PDB entry 2GTT | X-ray diffraction, 3.49 A resolution | chains G and W of the 24 polymer chains in the assembly

# Chain G
Protein: Nucleoprotein
From: Lyssavirus rabies
UniProtKB: A8VR20 (A8VR20_9RHAB); numbering as in UniProt (aligned over 1-450)
Sequence (450 residues; row label = number of the first residue in the row):
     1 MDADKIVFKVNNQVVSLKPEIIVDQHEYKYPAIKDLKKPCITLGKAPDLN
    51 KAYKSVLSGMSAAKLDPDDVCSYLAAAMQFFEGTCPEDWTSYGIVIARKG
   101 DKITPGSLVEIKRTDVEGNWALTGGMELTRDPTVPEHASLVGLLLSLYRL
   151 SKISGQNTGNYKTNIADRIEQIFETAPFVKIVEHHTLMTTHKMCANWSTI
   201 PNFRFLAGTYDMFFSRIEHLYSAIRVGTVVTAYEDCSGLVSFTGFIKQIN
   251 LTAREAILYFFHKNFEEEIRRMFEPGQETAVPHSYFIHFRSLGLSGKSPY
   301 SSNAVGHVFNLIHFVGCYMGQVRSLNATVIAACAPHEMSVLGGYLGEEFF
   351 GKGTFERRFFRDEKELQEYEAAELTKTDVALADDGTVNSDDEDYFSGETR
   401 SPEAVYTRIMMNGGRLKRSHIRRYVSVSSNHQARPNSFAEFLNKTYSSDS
Unresolved in the structure: 1-5, 373-397, 449-450

# Chain W
Molecule: 99-nt RNA strand
Sequence (99 nucleotides; row label = number of the first residue in the row):
     1 CCCCCCCACCCACAAAAACCACAACACCCACAAACCCAAAAAACCCCACA
    51 ACCCCCCCACACCCCACCAACCCCACAAACCCCACACACCCCACAAAAC

# How chain G and chain W interact
Contacting residue pairs (43; chain G residue first):
  Arg149(G) - C3(W)  salt bridge to the phosphate
  Arg149(G) - C4(W)  salt bridge to the phosphate
  Lys152(G) - A97(W)  sugar contact
  Gln156(G) - C1(W)  base contact
  Asn157(G) - C1(W)  base contact
  Thr158(G) - C1(W)  sugar contact
  Tyr161(G) - C1(W)  sugar contact
  Arg168(G) - C3(W)  salt bridge to the phosphate
  Arg168(G) - C4(W)  salt bridge to the phosphate
  Thr199(G) - A95(W)  base contact
  Arg204(G) - A96(W)  sugar contact
  Glu218(G) - C5(W)  hydrogen bond to the sugar
  Ser222(G) - C4(W)  hydrogen bond to the base
  Ala223(G) - C4(W)  base contact
  Arg225(G) - C4(W)  hydrogen bond to the sugar
  Arg225(G) - C5(W)  sugar contact
  Val226(G) - C4(W)  hydrogen bond to the sugar
  Val229(G) - C3(W)  base contact
  Val230(G) - C3(W)  base contact
  Asp235(G) - A96(W)  hydrogen bond to the sugar
  Asp235(G) - A97(W)  phosphate contact
  Asp235(G) - A98(W)  phosphate contact
  Cys236(G) - A98(W)  phosphate contact
  Ser237(G) - A98(W)  hydrogen bond to the phosphate
  Arg290(G) - A96(W)  hydrogen bond to the sugar
  Arg290(G) - A97(W)  salt bridge to the phosphate
  Lys297(G) - A96(W)  phosphate contact
  Lys297(G) - A97(W)  phosphate contact
  Ser298(G) - A97(W)  hydrogen bond to the phosphate
  Ser301(G) - A97(W)  phosphate contact
  Ser301(G) - A98(W)  phosphate contact
  Ser302(G) - A98(W)  hydrogen bond to the phosphate
  Asn303(G) - A98(W)  hydrogen bond to the base
  Phe309(G) - C99(W)  phosphate contact
  Arg323(G) - C99(W)  salt bridge to the phosphate
  Asn326(G) - C99(W)  phosphate contact
  Ala327(G) - C99(W)  phosphate contact
  Thr328(G) - A98(W)  hydrogen bond to the base
  Thr328(G) - C99(W)  hydrogen bond to the phosphate
  Arg434(G) - C1(W)  base contact
  Arg434(G) - C2(W)  salt bridge to the phosphate
  Arg434(G) - C99(W)  hydrogen bond to the phosphate
  Pro435(G) - C1(W)  base contact
Other interface residues (no listed pair), chain G (36 interface residues in all): Ile165, Ile172, Gly296, Ile330

# Overview
36 residues of chain G and 10 residues of chain W are in contact; the contacts include 13 hydrogen bonds and 7
salt bridges. Polar contacts include Ser222(G)-C4(W), Asn303(G)-A98(W) and Thr328(G)-A98(W).
Here chain G is Nucleoprotein (Lyssavirus rabies) and chain W is a 99-nt RNA strand. Entry 2GTT (Crystal
structure of the rabies virus nucleoprotein-RNA complex) was determined by X-ray diffraction.
